1P84 - chains D and E of the 9 polymer chains in the assembly; structure by X-ray diffraction, 2.50 A resolution.

[Chain D]
Protein: Cytochrome c1, heme protein
Source organism: Saccharomyces cerevisiae
Notes: EC 1.10.2.2
Reference sequence: P07143 (CY1_YEAST); numbering as in UniProt (aligned over 62-307)
Chain sequence (246 residues; row label = number of the first residue in the row):
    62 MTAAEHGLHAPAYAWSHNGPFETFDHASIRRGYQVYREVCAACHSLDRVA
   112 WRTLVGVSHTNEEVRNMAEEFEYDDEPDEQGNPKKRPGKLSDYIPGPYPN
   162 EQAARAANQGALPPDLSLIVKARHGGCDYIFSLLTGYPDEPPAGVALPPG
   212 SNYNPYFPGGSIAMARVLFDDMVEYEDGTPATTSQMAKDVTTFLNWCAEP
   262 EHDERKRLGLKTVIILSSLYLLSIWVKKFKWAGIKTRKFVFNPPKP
Covalent attachments: heme c (HEC) linked to Cys101, Cys104
Metal / ion sites: heme c Fe: His105, Met225
Ligand contacts:
  - 1,2-diacyl-glycerol-3-sn-phosphate (3PH): Leu269, Lys272, Thr273, Ile276, Leu277
  - heme c (HEC): Val100, Ala103, His105, Asn169, Ala172, Leu173, Pro174, Pro175, Leu177, Ile180, Arg184, Tyr190, Ile191, Leu194, Leu195, Phe218, Ile223, Ala224, Met225, Val228, Leu229, Val251, Leu255
Curated features (UniProtKB/Swiss-Prot):
  - binding site (heme c): Cys101, Cys104, His105, Met225
What the authors report for this chain:
  - binding site for 1,2-diacyl-sn-glycero-3-phosphocholine: His185

[Chain E]
Protein: Ubiquinol-cytochrome C reductase iron-sulfur subunit
Source organism: Saccharomyces cerevisiae
Notes: EC 1.10.2.2
Reference sequence: P08067 (UCRI_YEAST); residues 31-215 here = UniProt positions 31-215
Chain sequence (185 residues; numbered 31 to 215; the number before each row is that of its first residue):
    31 KSTYRTPNFDDVLKENNDADKGRSYAYFMVGAMGLLSSAGAKSTVETFIS
    81 SMTATADVLAMAKVEVNLAAIPLGKNVVVKWQGKPVFIRHRTPHEIQEAN
   131 SVDMSALKDPQTDADRVKDPQWLIMLGICTHLGCVPIGEAGDFGGWFCPC
   181 HGSHYDISGRIRKGPAPLNLEIPAYEFDGDKVIVG
Disulfides: Cys164-Cys180
Metal / ion sites: 2Fe-2S cluster Fe: Cys159, His161, Cys178, His181
Ligand contacts:
  - 1,2-diacyl-glycerol-3-sn-phosphate (3PH), molecule 1: Val60, Met63, Ser67
  - 1,2-diacyl-glycerol-3-sn-phosphate (3PH), molecule 2: Ser67, Gly70, Ala71, Ser73, Thr74, Val75, Thr77, Phe78
  - 2Fe-2S cluster (FES): Cys159, His161, Leu162, Gly163, Cys164, Cys178, Cys180, His181, Gly182, Ser183, Pro195
Curated features (UniProtKB/Swiss-Prot):
  - region: Ala90 to Lys93 (Hinge)
  - binding site ([2Fe-2S] cluster): Cys159, His161, Cys178, His181
What the authors report for this chain:
  - binding site for the ligand DBT: Cys180, His181
  - 2Fe-2S cluster coordination: His181
  - 2Fe-2S cluster coordination: His161 (citing earlier work)
  - catalytic residues: His181 (proposed by the authors, not directly observed)

[How chain D and chain E interact]
Residue-residue contacts - 17 pairs, chain D then chain E:
  Arg113(D) with Ala86(E); Asp87(E)
  Ser279(D) with Leu66(E)
  Leu280(D) with Met63(E); Leu66(E), hydrophobic
  Leu283(D) with Ala62(E), hydrophobic; Met63(E)
  Ser284(D) with Met63(E)
  Trp286(D) with Tyr55(E), hydrophobic; Ala56(E), hydrophobic; Met59(E), hydrophobic
  Val287(D) with Met59(E), hydrophobic
  Phe290(D) with Ala56(E), hydrophobic
  Thr297(D) with Phe39(E); Val42(E)
  Lys299(D) with Asn38(E), hydrogen bond (side chain-backbone)
  Asn303(D) with Lys31(E), hydrogen bond (side chain-backbone)
Other interface residues (no listed pair), chain D (13 interface residues in all): Tyr154, Ile276
Other interface residues (no listed pair), chain E (18 interface residues in all): Thr33, Pro37, Asp41, Gly52, Val60, Ser67

[In short]
The interface between chain D and chain E involves 13 residues on one side and 18 on the other, with 2
hydrogen bonds. Polar contacts include Lys299(D)-Asn38(E) and Asn303(D)-Lys31(E). From the paper: the
catalytic residue His181(E); a binding site for the ligand DBT at Cys180(E) and His181(E).
Here chain D is Cytochrome c1, heme protein and chain E is Ubiquinol-cytochrome C reductase iron-sulfur
subunit, both from Saccharomyces cerevisiae. Entry 1P84 (HDBT inhibited Yeast Cytochrome bc1 Complex) was
determined by X-ray diffraction.
